7XQX - chains B and E of the 6 polymer chains in the assembly; structure by X-ray diffraction, 3.36 A resolution.

Chain B:
Protein: Tubulin beta chain
From: Sus scrofa
UniProt: A0A287AGU7 (A0A287AGU7_PIG); numbering as in UniProt (aligned over 1-445)
Amino-acid sequence (445 residues; each row starts with the number of its first residue):
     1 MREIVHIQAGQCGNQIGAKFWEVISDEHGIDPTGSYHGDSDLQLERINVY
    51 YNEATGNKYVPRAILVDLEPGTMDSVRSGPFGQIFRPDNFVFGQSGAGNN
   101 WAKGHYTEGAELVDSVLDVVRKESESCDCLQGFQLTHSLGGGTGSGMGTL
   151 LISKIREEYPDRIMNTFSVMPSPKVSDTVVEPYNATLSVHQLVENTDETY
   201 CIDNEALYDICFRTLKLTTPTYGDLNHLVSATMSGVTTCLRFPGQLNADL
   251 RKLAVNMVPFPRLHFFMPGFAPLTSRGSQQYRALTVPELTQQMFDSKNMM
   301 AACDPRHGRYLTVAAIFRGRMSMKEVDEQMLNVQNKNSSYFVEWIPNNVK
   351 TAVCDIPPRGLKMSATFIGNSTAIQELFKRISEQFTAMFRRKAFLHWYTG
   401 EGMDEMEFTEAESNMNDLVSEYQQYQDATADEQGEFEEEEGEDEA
Unresolved in the structure: 1, 277-279, 429-445
Metal / ion sites: Mg2+: Gln11 (together with GDP)
Small-molecule neighbours:
  - GDP (guanosine-5'-diphosphate): Gly10, Gln11, Cys12, Gln15, Ile16, Asp67, Asn99, Ser138, Gly140, Gly141, Gly142, Thr143, Gly144, Val169, Pro171, Val175, Asp177, Glu181, Asn204, Leu207, Tyr222, Leu225, Asn226
  - GXI (2-chloranyl-7-fluoranyl-N-(4-methoxyphenyl)-N-methyl-quinazolin-4-amine): Cys239, Leu240, Leu246, Ala248, Asp249, Lys252, Leu253, Asn256, Met257, Thr312, Val313, Ala314, Ala315, Ile316, Asn348, Val349, Lys350, Thr351, Ala352

Chain E:
Protein: Stathmin-4
From: Mus musculus
UniProt: P63042 (STMN4_MOUSE); residues 5-145 here correspond to UniProt positions 49-189 (UniProt number = residue number + 44)
Amino-acid sequence (143 residues; each row starts with the number of its first residue):
     3 MADMEVIELNKCTSGQSFEVILKPPSFDGVPEFNASLPRRRDPSLEEIQK
    53 KLEAAEERRKYQEAELLKHLAEKREHEREVIQKAIEENNNFIKMAKEKLA
   103 QKMESNKENREAHLAAMLERLQEKDKHAEEVRKNKELKEEASR
Unresolved in the structure: 3-5, 29-43, 144-145
Construct notes: initiating methionine (3); expression tag (4)

Interface between chain B and chain E:
Contacting residue pairs (20; chain B residue first):
  Tyr106(B) with His78(E), hydrogen bond; Val82(E), hydrophobic; Ile83(E)
  Leu150(B) with Glu79(E)
  Ser153(B) with Leu72(E); Arg76(E), hydrogen bond
  Lys154(B) with Arg76(E); Glu79(E), salt bridge
  Arg156(B) with Leu68(E)
  Glu157(B) with Leu69(E); Leu72(E); Arg76(E), salt bridge
  Pro160(B) with Glu65(E)
  Thr399(B) with Glu89(E)
  Glu401(B) with Val82(E); Ala86(E)
  Gly402(B) with Val82(E); Ala86(E)
  Asp404(B) with Lys85(E), salt bridge
  Glu407(B) with His78(E), salt bridge
Other interface residues (no listed pair), chain B (16 interface residues in all): Thr107, Gln191, Gly400, Met403
Other interface residues (no listed pair), chain E (14 interface residues in all): Lys75, Asn90

Summary:
Chain B and chain E form an interface of 16 and 14 residues respectively, with 2 hydrogen bonds and 4 salt
bridges. Polar pairs include Lys154(B)-Glu79(E), Glu157(B)-Arg76(E) and Asp404(B)-Lys85(E). Ligands of chain
B: GDP and compound GXI.
Chain B is Tubulin beta chain (Sus scrofa) and chain E is Stathmin-4 (Mus musculus); the structure, Crystal
structure of T2R-TTL-27a complex, was determined by X-ray diffraction.
